Entry 7XSX (electron microscopy, 3.80 A resolution); this record covers chains T and d of the 35 polymer chains in the assembly.

Chain T:
Molecule: 198-nt DNA strand
Sequence (198 nucleotides; each row starts with the number of its first residue; numbers below 1 keep their minus sign (DA-72 is residue -72)):
   -72 ATCAGAATCC CGGTGCCGAG GCCGCTCAAT TGGTCGTAGA CAGCTCTAGC ACCGCTTAAA
   -12 CGCACGTACG CGCTGTCCCC CGCGTTTTAA CCTTTTTGGG GAAAACACCC AAGACACCAG
    48 GCACGAGACA GAAAAAAACA ACGAAAACGG CCACCACCCA AACACACCAA ACACAAGAGC
   108 TAATTGACTG ACGTAAGC
Not modelled in the structure: -72 to -55, 54-125

Chain d:
Molecule: Histone H2B type 1-J
From: Homo sapiens
UniProt: P06899 (H2B1J_HUMAN); residues -3 to 122 here correspond to UniProt positions 1-126 (UniProt number = residue number + 4)
Chain sequence (129 residues; row label = number of the first residue in the row; numbers below 1 keep their minus sign (Gly-6 is residue -6)):
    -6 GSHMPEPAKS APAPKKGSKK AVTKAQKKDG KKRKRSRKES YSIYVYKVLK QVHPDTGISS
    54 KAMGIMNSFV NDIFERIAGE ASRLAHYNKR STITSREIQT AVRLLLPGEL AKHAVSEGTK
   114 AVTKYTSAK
Not modelled in the structure: -6 to 27
Differences from the reference sequence: expression tag (-6 to -4)
Curated features (UniProtKB/Swiss-Prot):
  - modified residue: Pro-2 (N-acetylproline), Glu-1 (ADP-ribosyl glutamic acid), Lys2 (N6-(2-hydroxyisobutyryl)lysine), Ser3 (ADP-ribosylserine), Lys8 (N6-(beta-hydroxybutyryl)lysine), Lys9 (N6-(2-hydroxyisobutyryl)lysine), Ser11 (Phosphoserine), Lys12 (N6-acetyllysine), Lys13 (N6-(beta-hydroxybutyryl)lysine), Lys17 (N6-(2-hydroxyisobutyryl)lysine), Lys20 (N6-(2-hydroxyisobutyryl)lysine), Lys21 (N6-(2-hydroxyisobutyryl)lysine), Lys31 (N6-(2-hydroxyisobutyryl)lysine), Glu32 (PolyADP-ribosyl glutamic acid), Ser33 (Phosphoserine), Lys40 (N6-(2-hydroxyisobutyryl)lysine), Lys43 (N6-(2-hydroxyisobutyryl)lysine), Lys54 (N6,N6-dimethyllysine), Arg76 (Dimethylated arginine), Lys82 (N6,N6,N6-trimethyllysine) and 6 more in UniProt
  - glycosylation: Ser109 (O-linked (GlcNAc) serine)
  - cross-link (Glycyl lysine isopeptide (Lys-Gly)): Lys2 (interchain with G-Cter in SUMO2), Lys17 (interchain with G-Cter in SUMO2), Lys31 (interchain with G-Cter in ubiquitin), Lys117 (interchain with G-Cter in ubiquitin)

How chain T and chain d interact:
Residue-residue contacts - 7 pairs, chain T then chain d:
  DA-45(T) - Arg30(d)  salt bridge to the phosphate
  DA-35(T) - Ser84(d)  sugar contact
  DA-35(T) - Thr85(d)  phosphate contact
  DG-34(T) - Arg83(d)  salt bridge to the phosphate
  DG-34(T) - Ser84(d)  hydrogen bond to the phosphate
  DG-34(T) - Thr85(d)  hydrogen bond to the phosphate
  DA-33(T) - Arg83(d)  salt bridge to the phosphate
Other interface residues (no listed pair), chain T (5 interface residues in all): DA-44
Other interface residues (no listed pair), chain d (6 interface residues in all): Glu32, Lys82

Summary:
The interface between chain T and chain d involves 5 residues on one side and 6 on the other, with 2 hydrogen
bonds and 3 salt bridges. Polar pairs include DG-34(T)-Ser84(d), DG-34(T)-Thr85(d) and DA-45(T)-Arg30(d).
Chain T is a 198-nt DNA strand and chain d is Histone H2B type 1-J (Homo sapiens); the structure, RNA
polymerase II elongation complex transcribing a nucleosome (EC49), was determined by electron microscopy
together with 7XN7, 7XSE, 7XSZ, 7XT7, 7XTD and 7XTI from the same study.
